PDB entry 9OGL | electron microscopy, 3.10 A resolution | chains I and C of the 17 polymer chains in the assembly

# Chain I
Protein: BG18 Fab heavy chain
From: Homo sapiens
Notes: antibody fragment or engineered binder
Amino-acid sequence (233 residues; each row starts with the number of its first residue; a row labelled like 82A-82C holds insertion residues (82A, then the next letters in order)):
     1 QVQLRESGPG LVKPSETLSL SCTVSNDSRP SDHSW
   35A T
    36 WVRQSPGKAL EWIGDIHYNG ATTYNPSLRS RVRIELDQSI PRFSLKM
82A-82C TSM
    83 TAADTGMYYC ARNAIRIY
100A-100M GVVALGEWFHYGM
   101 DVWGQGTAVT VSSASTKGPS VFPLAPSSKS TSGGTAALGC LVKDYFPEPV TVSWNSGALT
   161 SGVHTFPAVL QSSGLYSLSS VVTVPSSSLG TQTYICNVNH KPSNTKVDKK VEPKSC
Unresolved in the structure: 1, 112-216
Cystine bridges: Cys22-Cys92

# Chain C
Protein: Envelope glycoprotein gp160
From: Human immunodeficiency virus 1
UniProt: chimeric construct of A0A6H1VFU0, A0A6H1VCU6: residues 31-502 from A0A6H1VFU0 (A0A6H1VFU0_9PLVG) positions 30-504 (offset varies); residues 502-664 from A0A6H1VCU6 positions 509-661 (UniProt number = residue number - 3)
Amino-acid sequence (642 residues; each row starts with the number of its first residue; note: 32 numbers in that range are skipped by the numbering (no residue carries them; nothing is unmodelled there); a row labelled like 184A-184L holds insertion residues (184A, then the next letters in order)):
    31 AENLWVTVYY GVPVWKDAET TLFCASDAKA YETEKHNVWA THACVPTDPN PQEIHLENVT
    91 EEFNMWKNNM VEQMHEDIIS LWDQSLKPCV KLTPLCVTLQ CTNVTNNITD
   149 DMRGELKNCS FNMTTELRDK KQKVYSLFYR LDVVQI
184A-184L NENQGNRSNNSN
   189 KEYRLINCNT SAITQACPKV SFEPIPIHYC APAGFAILKC KDKKFNGTGP CQNVSTVQCT
   249 HGIKPVVSTQ LLLNGSLAEE EVIIRSENIT NNAKNILVQL NTSVQINCTR PNNNTVKSIR
   309 I
   312 GPGQAFYYTG DI
  323A I
   324 GDIRQAHCNV SKATWNETLG KVVKQLRKHF GNNTIIRFAQ SSGGDLEVTT HSFNCGGEFF
   384 YCNTSGLFNS TWISN
   400 TSVQGSNSTG SNDSITLPCR IKQIINMWQR IGQAMYAPPI QGVIRCVSNI TGLILTRDGG
   460 STNSTTETFR PGGGDMRDNW RSELYKYKVV KIEPLGVAPT RCK
502A-502Z RRVVGSHSGSGGSGSGGHAAVGIGAV
  503A S
   520 LGFLGAAGST MGAASMTLTV QARNLLSGIV QQQSNLLRAP EPQQHLLKDT HWGIKQLQAR
   580 VLAVEHYLRD QQLLGIWGCS GKLICCTNVP WNSSWSNRNL SEIWDNMTWL QWDKEISNYT
   640 QIIYGLLEES QNQQEKNEQD LLALD
Unresolved in the structure: 31-32, 58-65, 149-152, 184A-184L, 400-409, 502A-502Z, 503A, 547-569, 663-664
Sequence notes: conflict Glu106 (Thr105 in A0A6H1VFU0), Gln240 (Pro239 in A0A6H1VFU0), Ile271 (Met270 in A0A6H1VFU0), Leu288 (Phe287 in A0A6H1VFU0), Ser291 (Pro290 in A0A6H1VFU0), Val304 (Arg303 in A0A6H1VFU0), Tyr319 (Ala316 in A0A6H1VFU0), Gln363 (Asn361 in A0A6H1VFU0), Ser375 (Tyr373 in A0A6H1VFU0), Cys501 (Ala498 in A0A6H1VFU0), Ser503A (Phe516 in A0A6H1VCU6), Pro559 (Ile556 in A0A6H1VCU6), Pro561 (Ala558 in A0A6H1VCU6), Asp568 (Leu565 in A0A6H1VCU6), His570 (Val567 in A0A6H1VCU6), His585 (Arg582 in A0A6H1VCU6), Cys605 (Thr602 in A0A6H1VCU6); linker (502F-502S)
Cystine bridges: Cys54-Cys74, Cys119-Cys205, Cys126-Cys196, Cys131-Cys157, Cys218-Cys247, Cys228-Cys239, Cys296-Cys331, Cys378-Cys445, Cys385-Cys418, Cys501-Cys605, Cys598-Cys604
Covalently attached groups: N-acetylglucosamine (NAG) linked to Asn88, Asn133, Asn156, Asn160, Asn197, Asn234, Asn241, Asn289, Asn295, Asn301, Asn339, Asn386, Asn448, Asn611, Asn637; glycan linked to Asn262, Asn276, Asn332, Asn392

# Chain I / chain C interface
Residue-residue contacts - 11 pairs, chain I then chain C:
  Tyr100(I) with Asp325(C); Ile326(C); Arg327(C), hydrogen bond (backbone-side chain)
  Val100B(I) with His330(C); Thr415(C)
  Leu100E(I) with Gln328(C); His330(C); Thr415(C); Pro417(C)
  Glu100G(I) with Arg327(C); Gln328(C), hydrogen bond (side chain-backbone)
Other interface residues (no listed pair), chain I (6 interface residues in all): Gly100A, Ala100D
Other interface residues (no listed pair), chain C (8 interface residues in all): Leu416

# In short
6 residues of chain I face 8 of chain C across their interface; the contacts include 2 hydrogen bonds. Polar
contacts include Tyr100(I)-Arg327(C) and Glu100G(I)-Gln328(C).
Chain I is BG18 Fab heavy chain (Homo sapiens) and chain C is Envelope glycoprotein gp160 (Human
immunodeficiency virus 1); the structure, BG505 MD39.3 SOSIP.664 in complex with 3BC315, BG18 and VRC01 Fabs,
was determined by electron microscopy (same publication as 9OGM).
